Entry 3JZO (X-ray diffraction, 1.80 A resolution); this record covers chains A and P.

# Chain A
Protein: Protein Mdm4
Organism: Homo sapiens
UniProtKB: O15151 (MDM4_HUMAN); residue numbers follow UniProt; this construct covers 23-111
Amino-acid sequence (89 residues; row label = number of the first residue in the row):
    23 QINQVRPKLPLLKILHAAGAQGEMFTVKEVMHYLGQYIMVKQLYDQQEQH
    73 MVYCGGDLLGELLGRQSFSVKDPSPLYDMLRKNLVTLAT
Disordered / not traced: 110-111
Metal / ion sites: K+: Q64, Y66

# Chain P
Protein: pDI peptide
Amino-acid sequence (12 residues; numbered 1 to 12; the number before each row is that of its first residue):
     1 LTFEHYWAQLTS

# How chain A and chain P interact
Pairs across the interface - 27 pairs, chain A then chain P:
  K50(A) - S12(P)  hydrogen bond (side chain-backbone)
  M53(A) - W7(P)  hydrogen bond (backbone-side chain)
  M53(A) - L10(P)  hydrophobic
  M53(A) - T11(P)
  L56(A) - W7(P)  hydrophobic
  G57(A) - F3(P)
  G57(A) - W7(P)
  I60(A) - F3(P)  hydrophobic
  I60(A) - W7(P)  hydrophobic
  M61(A) - F3(P)  hydrophobic
  M61(A) - E4(P)
  Y66(A) - F3(P)  hydrophobic
  Q71(A) - L1(P)
  Q71(A) - T2(P)
  Q71(A) - F3(P)  hydrogen bond (side chain-backbone)
  Q71(A) - Y6(P)
  H72(A) - Y6(P)
  V74(A) - F3(P)  hydrophobic
  V92(A) - F3(P)  hydrophobic
  V92(A) - Y6(P)
  V92(A) - W7(P)
  V92(A) - L10(P)
  K93(A) - Y6(P)
  P95(A) - L10(P)  hydrophobic
  L98(A) - W7(P)  hydrophobic
  L98(A) - L10(P)  hydrophobic
  Y99(A) - L10(P)
Also at the interface, not in a pair above, chain A (16 interface residues in all): F90
Interface features reported in the paper:
  - specific contacts: M53(A)-W7(P) (hydrogen bond), H72(A)-Y6(P) (hydrophobic contact), K93(A)-Y6(P) (hydrophobic contact)
  - interface residues, chain P: F3(P), W7(P)

# Summary
Chain A and chain P form an interface of 16 and 9 residues respectively; the contacts include 3 hydrogen
bonds. Among the polar pairs are K50(A)-S12(P), M53(A)-W7(P) and Q71(A)-F3(P). The paper describes a hydrogen
bond between M53(A) and W7(P); hydrophobic contacts between H72(A) and Y6(P) and K93(A) and Y6(P). The paper
reports interface residues F3(P) and W7(P).
Here chain A is Protein Mdm4 (Homo sapiens) and chain P is pDI peptide. Entry 3JZO (Human MDMX liganded with a
12mer peptide (pDI)) was determined by X-ray diffraction, deposited together with 3JZP, 3JZQ, 3JZR and 3JZS.
